3ZBI - chains A and o of the 42 polymer chains in the assembly; structure by electron microscopy, 8.50 A resolution (very low resolution: no residue pairs are listed; an interface is given only as per-side residue counts).

[Chain A]
Protein: Traf protein
Organism: Escherichia coli
Notes: fragment: c-terminal domain, residues 171-386
UniProt: Q46705 (Q46705_ECOLX); the construct lacks a stretch of the UniProt sequence, so the offset changes along the chain: 709-860 = UniProt 171-322; 861-904 = UniProt 343-386
Chain sequence (216 residues; each row starts with the number of its first residue; a row labelled like 860A-860T holds insertion residues (860A, then the next letters in order)):
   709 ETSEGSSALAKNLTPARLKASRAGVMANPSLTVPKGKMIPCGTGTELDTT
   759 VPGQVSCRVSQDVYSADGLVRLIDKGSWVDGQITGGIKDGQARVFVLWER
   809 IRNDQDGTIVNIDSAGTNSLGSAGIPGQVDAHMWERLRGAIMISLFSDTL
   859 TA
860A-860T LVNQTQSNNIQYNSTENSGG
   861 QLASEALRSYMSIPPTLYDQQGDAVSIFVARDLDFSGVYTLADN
Not modelled in the structure: 860B-860T
Differences from the reference sequence: conflict Arg846 (Ala308 in Q46705)

[Chain o]
Protein: Trao protein
Organism: Escherichia coli
Notes: fragment: c-terminal domain, residues 161-290
UniProt: Q46704 (Q46704_ECOLX); residues 905-1034 here correspond to UniProt positions 161-290 (UniProt number = residue number - 744)
Chain sequence (130 residues; each row starts with the number of its first residue):
   905 AADKKRITQKLKQTAFAGAKNYQYVMSEQPEMRSIQPVHVWDNYRFTRFE
   955 FPANAELPQVYMISASGKETLPNSHVVGENRNIIEVETVAKEWRIRLGDK
  1005 VVGVRNNNFAPGRGAVATGTASPDVRRVQI

[Chain A / chain o interface]
At this resolution (8 A) residue pairs are not listed: 18 residues of chain A and 17 of chain o lie at the interface.

[In short]
Chain A and chain o form an interface of 18 and 17 residues respectively.
Chain A is Traf protein and chain o is Trao protein, both from Escherichia coli; the structure, Fitting result
in the O-layer of the subnanometer structure of the bacterial pKM101 type IV secretion ..., was determined by
electron microscopy together with 2YPW and 3ZBJ from the same study.
